Entry 7W65 (X-ray diffraction, 4.05 A resolution (low resolution: residue-level contacts below are approximate; hydrogen-bond / salt-bridge calls are withheld)); this record covers chains C and D of the 6 polymer chains in the assembly.

== Chain C ==
Name: Toxin-coregulated pilus biosynthesis protein B
Organism: Vibrio cholerae
Reference sequence: Q9AGX1 (Q9AGX1_VIBCL); residues 29-423 here correspond to UniProt positions 36-430 (UniProt number = residue number + 7)
Chain sequence (397 residues; numbered 27 to 423; the number before each row is that of its first residue):
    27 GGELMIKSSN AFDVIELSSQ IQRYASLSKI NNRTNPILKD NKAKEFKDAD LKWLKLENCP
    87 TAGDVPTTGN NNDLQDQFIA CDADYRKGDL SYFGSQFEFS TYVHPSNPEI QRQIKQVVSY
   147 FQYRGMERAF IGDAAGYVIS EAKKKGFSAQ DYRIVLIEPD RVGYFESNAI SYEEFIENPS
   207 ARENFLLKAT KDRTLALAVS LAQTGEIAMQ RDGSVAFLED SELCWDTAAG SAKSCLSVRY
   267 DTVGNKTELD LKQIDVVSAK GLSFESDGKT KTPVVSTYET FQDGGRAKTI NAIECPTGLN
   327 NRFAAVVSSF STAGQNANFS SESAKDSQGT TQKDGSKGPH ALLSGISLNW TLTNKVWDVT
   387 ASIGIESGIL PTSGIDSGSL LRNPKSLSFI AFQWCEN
Unresolved in the structure: 27-28
Sequence notes: expression tag (27-28)
Disulfide bonds: Cys-85/Cys-107, Cys-250/Cys-261, Cys-321/Cys-421

== Chain D ==
Name: Toxin coregulated pilus biosynthesis protein F
Organism: Vibrio cholerae
Reference sequence: A5F383 (TCPF_VIBC3); residues 1-318 here correspond to UniProt positions 21-338 (UniProt number = residue number + 20)
Chain sequence (318 residues; row label = number of the first residue in the row):
     1 FNDNYSSTST VYATSNEATD SRGSEHLRYP YLECIKIGMS RDYLENCVKV SFPTSQDMFY
    61 DAYPSTESDG AKTRTKEDFS ARLLAGDYDS LQKLYIDFYL AQTTFDWEIP TRDQIETLVN
   121 YANEGKLSTA LNQEYITGRF LTKENGRYDI VNVGGVPDNT PVKLPAIVSK RGLMGTTSVV
   181 NAIPNEIYPH IKVYEGTLSR LKPGGAMIAV LEYDVNELSK HGYTNLWDVQ FKVLVGVPHA
   241 ETGVIYDPVY EETVKPYQPS NNLTGKKLYN VSTNDMHNGY KWSNTMFSNS NYKTQILLTK
   301 GDGSGVKLYS KAYSENFK
Unresolved in the structure: 16-23, 260-262
Disulfide bonds: Cys-34/Cys-47
Reported in the primary citation:
  - mutagenesis - Y5A: abolished binding to Toxin-coregulated pilus biosynthesis protein B (chain C)
  - mutagenesis - L100D (Kd 1.9 uM): decreased binding to Toxin-coregulated pilus biosynthesis protein B (chain C)
  - self-association interface (contacts with another copy of this molecule): Tyr-31, Leu-32, Ile-35, Arg-41, Leu-44, Glu-108

== How chain C and chain D interact ==
Residue-residue contacts - 14 pairs, chain C then chain D:
  Phe-336(C) / Phe-1(D)
  Ser-337(C) / Phe-1(D)
  Phe-345(C) / Phe-1(D)
  Ser-353(C) / Phe-1(D)
  Pro-365(C) / Ser-6(D)
  Pro-365(C) / Ser-7(D)
  His-366(C) / Tyr-5(D)
  His-366(C) / Ser-6(D)
  His-366(C) / Ser-7(D)
  His-366(C) / Thr-8(D)
  Ala-367(C) / Thr-8(D)
  Leu-368(C) / Thr-8(D)
  Glu-392(C) / Thr-8(D)
  Ile-395(C) / Thr-8(D)
Other interface residues (no listed pair), chain C (11 interface residues in all): Lys-351

== Overview ==
11 residues of chain C face 5 of chain D across their interface. From the paper: Y5A of chain D abolishes
binding to Toxin-coregulated pilus biosynthesis protein B (chain C); a self-association interface involving
Tyr-31(D), Leu-32(D) and Ile-35(D) among others.
Here chain C is Toxin-coregulated pilus biosynthesis protein B and chain D is Toxin coregulated pilus
biosynthesis protein F, both from Vibrio cholerae. Entry 7W65 (Crystal structure of minor pilin TcpB from
Vibrio cholerae complexed with secreted protein TcpF) was determined by X-ray diffraction, deposited together
with 7W63 and 7W64.
